PDB entry 8FAN | X-ray diffraction, 2.90 A resolution | chains D and C of the 3 polymer chains in the assembly

[Chain D]
Protein: Ky15.1 Antibody, light chain
From: Mus musculus
Notes: antibody fragment or engineered binder
Amino-acid sequence (213 residues; each row starts with the number of its first residue; note: 1 number in that range is skipped by the numbering (no residue carries it; nothing is unmodelled there)):
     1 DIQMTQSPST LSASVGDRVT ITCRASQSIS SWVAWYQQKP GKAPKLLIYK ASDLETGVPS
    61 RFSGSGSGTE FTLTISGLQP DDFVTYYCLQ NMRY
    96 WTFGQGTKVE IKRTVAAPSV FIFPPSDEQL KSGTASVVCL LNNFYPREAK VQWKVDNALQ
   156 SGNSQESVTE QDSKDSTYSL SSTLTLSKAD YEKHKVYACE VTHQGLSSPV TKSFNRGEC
Unresolved in the structure: 213-214
Disulfides: Cys-23/Cys-88, Cys-134/Cys-194

[Chain C]
Protein: Ky15.1 Antibody, heavy chain
From: Mus musculus
Notes: antibody fragment or engineered binder
Amino-acid sequence (225 residues; row label = number of the first residue in the row; a row labelled like 82A-82C holds insertion residues (82A, then the next letters in order)):
     1 QVQLVESGGG VVQPGRSLRL SCAASGFTFS NFGMHWVRQT PDRGLEWVAI IW
   52A F
    53 DGSNTFYADS VKGRFTISRD NYKNTLYLQM
82A-82C NSL
    83 RAEDTAVYFC ARSFYSDS
100A-100E AGSLF
   101 DYWGQGTLVT VSSASTKGPS VFPLAPSSKS TSGGTAALGC LVKDYFPEPV TVSWNSGALT
   161 SGVHTFPAVL QSSGLYSLSS VVTVPSSSLG TQTYICNVNH KPSNTKVDKK VEPKSC
Unresolved in the structure: 127-134, 190-194, 214-216
Disulfides: Cys-22/Cys-92, Cys-140/Cys-196

[How chain D and chain C interact]
Pairs across the interface - 58 pairs, chain D then chain C:
  Trp-32(D) with Ser-100(C); Ala-100A(C)
  Ala-34(D) with Leu-100D(C), hydrophobic
  Tyr-36(D) with Leu-100D(C); Phe-100E(C), hydrogen bond (side chain-backbone)
  Gln-38(D) with Gln-39(C), hydrogen bond
  Ala-43(D) with Trp-103(C), hydrophobic; Gly-104(C)
  Pro-44(D) with Trp-103(C)
  Tyr-49(D) with Ala-100A(C), hydrophobic; Leu-100D(C), hydrophobic
  Lys-50(D) with Ser-100(C), hydrogen bond (side chain-backbone)
  Tyr-87(D) with Gln-39(C), hydrogen bond; Leu-45(C), hydrophobic
  Leu-89(D) with Leu-100D(C), hydrophobic; Phe-100E(C), hydrophobic
  Asn-91(D) with Ala-100A(C), hydrogen bond (side chain-backbone); Ser-100C(C), hydrogen bond (side chain-backbone); Leu-100D(C)
  Trp-96(D) with His-35(C); Trp-47(C); Ile-50(C), hydrophobic; Ser-100C(C), hydrogen bond (side chain-backbone); Phe-100E(C), hydrophobic
  Phe-98(D) with Leu-45(C); Phe-100E(C), hydrophobic
  Phe-116(D) with Ala-137(C), hydrophobic
  Phe-118(D) with Leu-124(C), hydrophobic; Ala-125(C); Ala-137(C)
  Ser-121(D) with Phe-122(C); Pro-123(C)
  Glu-123(D) with Phe-122(C); Lys-209(C), salt bridge
  Gln-124(D) with Phe-122(C); Lys-143(C)
  Ser-131(D) with Leu-141(C); Lys-143(C), hydrogen bond
  Val-133(D) with Leu-124(C), hydrophobic
  Leu-135(D) with Phe-166(C), hydrophobic; Val-181(C), hydrophobic
  Asn-137(D) with His-164(C); Thr-183(C)
  Asn-138(D) with His-164(C), hydrogen bond
  Gln-160(D) with Val-169(C); Leu-170(C), hydrogen bond (side chain-backbone); Gln-171(C)
  Glu-161(D) with Val-169(C)
  Ser-162(D) with Phe-166(C); Pro-167(C), hydrogen bond (side chain-backbone)
  Val-163(D) with Pro-167(C)
  Thr-164(D) with Phe-166(C)
  Asp-167(D) with His-164(C)
  Ser-174(D) with His-164(C), hydrogen bond; Phe-166(C)
  Leu-175(D) with Phe-166(C)
  Ser-176(D) with Phe-166(C)
  Thr-180(D) with Lys-143(C)
Other interface residues (no listed pair), chain D (38 interface residues in all): Asp-1, Leu-46, Tyr-94, Thr-129, Thr-178
Other interface residues (no listed pair), chain C (37 interface residues in all): Val-37, Phe-58, Asp-61, Phe-91, Gly-100B, Val-121, Leu-138, Thr-165, Ser-179

[In short]
The interface between chain D and chain C involves 38 residues on one side and 37 on the other; the contacts
include 12 hydrogen bonds and 1 salt bridge. Polar contacts include Glu-123(D)/Lys-209(C),
Tyr-36(D)/Phe-100E(C) and Gln-38(D)/Gln-39(C).
Here chain D is Ky15.1 Antibody, light chain and chain C is Ky15.1 Antibody, heavy chain, both from Mus
musculus. Entry 8FAN (Crystal structure of Ky15.1 Fab in complex with circumsporozoite protein KQPA peptide)
was determined by X-ray diffraction, deposited together with 8F95, 8F9E, 8F9F, 8F9S, 8F9T, 8F9U and 11 further
entries.
